6W4X - chains B and D of the 4 polymer chains in the assembly; structure by electron microscopy, 3.60 A resolution.

Chain B:
Name: Ribonucleoside-diphosphate reductase 1 subunit alpha
From: Escherichia coli (strain K12)
Notes: EC 1.17.4.1
UniProtKB: P00452 (RIR1_ECOLI); numbering as in UniProt (aligned over 1-761)
Amino-acid sequence (761 residues; numbered 1 to 761; the number before each row is that of its first residue):
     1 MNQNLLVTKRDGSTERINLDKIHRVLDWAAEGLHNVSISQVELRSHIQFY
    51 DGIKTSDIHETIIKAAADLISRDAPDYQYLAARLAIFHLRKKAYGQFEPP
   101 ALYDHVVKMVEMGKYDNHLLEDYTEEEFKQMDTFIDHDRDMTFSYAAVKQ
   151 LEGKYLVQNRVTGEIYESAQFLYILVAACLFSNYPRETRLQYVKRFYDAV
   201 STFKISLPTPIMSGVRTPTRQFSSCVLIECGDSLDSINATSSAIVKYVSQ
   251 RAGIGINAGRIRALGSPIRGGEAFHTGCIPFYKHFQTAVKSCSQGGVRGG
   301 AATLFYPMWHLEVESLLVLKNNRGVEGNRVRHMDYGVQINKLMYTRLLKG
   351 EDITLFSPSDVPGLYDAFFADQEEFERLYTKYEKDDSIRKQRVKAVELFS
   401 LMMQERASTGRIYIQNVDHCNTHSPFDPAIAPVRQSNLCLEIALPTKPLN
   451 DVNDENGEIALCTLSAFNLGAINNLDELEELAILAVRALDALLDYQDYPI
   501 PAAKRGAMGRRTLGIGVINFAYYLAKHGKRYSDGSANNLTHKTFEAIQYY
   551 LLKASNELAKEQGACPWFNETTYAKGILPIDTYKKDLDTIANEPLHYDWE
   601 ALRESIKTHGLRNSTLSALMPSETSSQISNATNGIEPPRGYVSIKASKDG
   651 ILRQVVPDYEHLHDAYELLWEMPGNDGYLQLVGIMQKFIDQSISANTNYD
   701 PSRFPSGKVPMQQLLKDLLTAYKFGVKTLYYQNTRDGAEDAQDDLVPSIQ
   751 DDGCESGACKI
Unresolved in the structure: 1-4, 743-761
Ligand contacts:
  - GDP (guanosine-5'-diphosphate): Tyr155, Pro208, Thr209, Pro210, Ser224, Cys225, Ala252, Gly253, Arg298, Gly299, Gly300, Ala301, Asn437, Leu438, Cys439, Glu441, Leu464, Met620, Pro621, Ser622, Glu623, Thr624, Ser625
  - dTTP (TTP): Asp232, Ser233, Leu234, Ile237, Ile261, Arg262, Ile268, Arg269, Gly270, His275, Thr276, Phe281
Curated features (UniProtKB/Swiss-Prot):
  - active site: Asn437 (Proton acceptor), Cys439 (Cysteine radical intermediate), Glu441 (Proton acceptor)
  - binding site (ATP): Lys9, Glu15 to Lys21, Thr55, Lys91
  - binding site (GDP): Thr209, Asn437, Glu441, Glu623 to Ser625
  - binding site (dTTP): Asp232 to Leu234, Arg262, Arg269
  - site: Cys225 (Important for hydrogen atom transfer), Cys462 (Important for hydrogen atom transfer), Tyr730 (Important for electron transfer), Tyr731 (Important for electron transfer), Cys754 (Interacts with thioredoxin/glutaredoxin), Cys759 (Interacts with thioredoxin/glutaredoxin)
  - modified residue: Lys283 (N6-acetyllysine)
  - natural variant: Met1 to Asn2 (deletion: In 15% of the chains), Met1 (deletion: In 30% of the chains)
  - mutagenesis: Glu441 (E441A/Q: Loss of activity; E441D: Decrease in activity), Tyr730 (Y730F: Loss of activity), Tyr731 (Y731F: Loss of activity)
What the authors report for this chain:
  - catalytic residues: Cys439
  - contacts within the chain: Cys225-Cys462
  - conformationally variable residues: Cys225, Cys462

Chain D:
Name: Ribonucleoside-diphosphate reductase 1 subunit beta
From: Escherichia coli (strain K12)
Notes: EC 1.17.4.1
UniProtKB: P69924 (RIR2_ECOLI); residues 0-375 here correspond to UniProt positions 1-376 (UniProt number = residue number + 1)
Amino-acid sequence (376 residues; row label = number of the first residue in the row; numbering starts at 0):
     0 MAYTTFSQTKNDQLKEPMFFGQPVNVARYDQQKYDIFEKLIEKQLSFFWR
    50 PEQVDVSRDRIDYQALPEHEKHIFISNLKYQTLLDSIQGRSPNVALLPLI
   100 SIPELETWVETWAFSETIHSRSYTHIIRNIVNDPSVVFDDIVTNEQIQKR
   150 AEGISSYYDELIEMTSYWHLLGEGTHTVNGKTVTVSLRELKKKLYLCLMS
   200 VNALEAIRFYVSFACSFAFAERELMEGNAKIIRLIARDEALHLTGTQHML
   250 NLLRSGADDPEMAEIAEECKQECYDLFVQAAQQEKDWADYLFRDGSMIGL
   300 NKDILCQYVEYITNIRMQAVGLDLPFQTRSNPIPWINTWLVSDNVQVAPQ
   350 EVEVSSYLVGQIDSEVDTDDLSNFQL
Unresolved in the structure: 0, 342-375
Modified positions: Tyr122 (2,3,5-trifluoro-L-tyrosine; FY3)
Construct notes: conflict Gln52 (Glu53 in P69924)
Ion coordination: mu-oxo-diiron Fe: Asp84, Glu115, His118, Glu204, Glu238, His241
Ligand contacts: mu-oxo-diiron (FEO): Asp84, Trp111, Glu115, His118, Tyr122, Glu204, Phe208, Glu238, His241

How chain B and chain D interact:
Residue-residue contacts (4):
  Arg323(B) with Ser45(D); Phe47(D)
  Gly324(B) with Ser45(D)
  Val325(B) with Ser45(D)
Interface residues without a listed pair, chain B (4 interface residues in all): Gln404
Interface residues without a listed pair, chain D (4 interface residues in all): Leu44, Gln52

Overview:
The chain B/chain D interface involves 4 residues from each chain. Ligands of chain B: GDP and dTTP. Chain D
binds mu-oxo-diiron. From UniProt: 3 active-site residues, 10 ATP-binding residues, 6 GDP-binding residues and
5 dTTP-binding residues on chain B. The paper reports the catalytic residue Cys439(B); conformational
variability at Cys225(B) and Cys462(B).
Chain B is Ribonucleoside-diphosphate reductase 1 subunit alpha and chain D is Ribonucleoside-diphosphate
reductase 1 subunit beta, both from Escherichia coli (strain K12); the structure, Holocomplex of E. coli class
Ia ribonucleotide reductase with GDP and TTP, was determined by electron microscopy.
